PDB entry 2C62 | X-ray diffraction, 1.74 A resolution | chains B and C of the 3 polymer chains in the assembly

# Chain B
Protein: Activated RNA polymerase II transcriptional coactivator P15
Organism: Homo sapiens
Notes: fragment: c-terminal ssdna-binding domain, residues 62-126
UniProt: P53999 (TCP4_HUMAN); residues 63-127 here correspond to UniProt positions 62-126 (UniProt number = residue number - 1)
Sequence (66 residues; each row starts with the number of its first residue):
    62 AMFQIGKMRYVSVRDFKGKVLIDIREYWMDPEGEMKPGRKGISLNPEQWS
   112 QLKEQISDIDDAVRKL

# Chain C
Molecule: 20-nt DNA strand
Sequence (20 nucleotides; each row starts with the number of its first residue):
     1 TTTTTTTTTTTTTTTTTTTG
Unresolved in the structure: 1-4

# Chain B / chain C interface
Pairs across the interface (30; chain B residue first):
  Lys-68(B) / DT11(C)  salt bridge to the phosphate
  Lys-68(B) / DT12(C)  salt bridge to the phosphate
  Arg-70(B) / DT9(C)  phosphate contact
  Arg-70(B) / DT10(C)  salt bridge to the phosphate
  Arg-75(B) / DT18(C)  hydrogen bond to the base
  Arg-75(B) / DT19(C)  hydrogen bond to the base
  Phe-77(B) / DT19(C)  base contact
  Lys-80(B) / DG20(C)  hydrogen bond to the base
  Leu-82(B) / DT19(C)  sugar contact
  Asp-84(B) / DT18(C)  base contact
  Arg-86(B) / DT18(C)  hydrogen bond to the base
  Glu-87(B) / DT10(C)  phosphate contact
  Trp-89(B) / DT13(C)  base contact
  Trp-89(B) / DT16(C)  stacking on the base
  Trp-89(B) / DT17(C)  base contact
  Met-90(B) / DT13(C)  base contact
  Lys-97(B) / DT17(C)  base contact
  Pro-98(B) / DT17(C)  sugar contact
  Pro-98(B) / DT18(C)  phosphate contact
  Gly-99(B) / DT16(C)  base contact
  Arg-100(B) / DT8(C)  salt bridge to the phosphate
  Arg-100(B) / DT16(C)  hydrogen bond to the base
  Arg-100(B) / DT17(C)  phosphate contact
  Lys-101(B) / DT8(C)  phosphate contact
  Lys-101(B) / DT9(C)  salt bridge to the phosphate
  Ser-104(B) / DT18(C)  base contact
  Ser-104(B) / DT19(C)  sugar contact
  Ser-104(B) / DG20(C)  sugar contact
  Asn-106(B) / DG20(C)  hydrogen bond to the base
  Gln-109(B) / DG20(C)  hydrogen bond to the phosphate
Other interface residues (no listed pair), chain B (20 interface residues in all): Tyr-88

# Overview
Chain B and chain C form an interface of 20 and 11 residues respectively; the contacts include 7 hydrogen
bonds, 5 salt bridges and 1 aromatic stacking contact. Polar pairs include Arg-75(B)/DT18(C),
Arg-75(B)/DT19(C) and Lys-80(B)/DG20(C).
Here chain B is Activated RNA polymerase II transcriptional coactivator P15 (Homo sapiens) and chain C is a
20-nt DNA strand. Entry 2C62 (Crystal Structure of the Human Transcription Cofactor PC4 in Complex with
Single-Stranded DNA) was determined by X-ray diffraction.
